1LAG - chain E; structure by X-ray diffraction, 2.06 A resolution.

Chain E:
Protein: Lysine, arginine, ornithine-binding protein
Organism: Salmonella typhimurium
Reference sequence: P02911 (ARGT_SALTY); residues 1-238 here correspond to UniProt positions 23-260 (UniProt number = residue number + 22)
Sequence (238 residues; row label = number of the first residue in the row):
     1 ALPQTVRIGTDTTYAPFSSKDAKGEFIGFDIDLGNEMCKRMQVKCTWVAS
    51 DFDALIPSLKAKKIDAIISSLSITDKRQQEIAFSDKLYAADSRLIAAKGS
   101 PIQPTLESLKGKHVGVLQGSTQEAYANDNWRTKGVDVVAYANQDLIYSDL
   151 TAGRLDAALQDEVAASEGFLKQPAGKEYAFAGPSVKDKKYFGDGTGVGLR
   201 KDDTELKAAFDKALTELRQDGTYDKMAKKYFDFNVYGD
Sequence notes: conflict I102 (Val124 in P02911)
Cystine bridges: C38-C45
Ligand contacts: histidine (HIS): D11, Y14, F52, S69, S70, L71, S72, R77, L117, S120, T121, Q122, D161

In short:
Ligands of chain E: histidine.
Chain E is Lysine, arginine, ornithine-binding protein (Salmonella typhimurium); the structure, Structural
bases for multiple ligand specificity of the periplasmic lysine-, arginine-, ornithine-binding protein, was
determined by X-ray diffraction, deposited together with 1LAF and 1LAH.
